Entry 2DPI (X-ray diffraction, 2.30 A resolution); this record covers chains T and A of the 3 polymer chains in the assembly.

[Chain T]
Molecule: 9-nt DNA strand
Sequence (9 nucleotides; each row starts with the number of its first residue):
   839 TXGGGTCCT
Modified / non-standard residues: EDA (3-[2-deoxy-ribofuranosyl]-3H-1,3,4,5a,8-pentaaza-as-indacene-5'-monophosphate) at position 840

[Chain A]
Name: DNA polymerase iota
From: Homo sapiens
Notes: EC 2.7.7.7
UniProtKB: Q9UNA4 (POLI_HUMAN); numbering as in UniProt (aligned over 1-420)
Chain sequence (420 residues; each row starts with the number of its first residue):
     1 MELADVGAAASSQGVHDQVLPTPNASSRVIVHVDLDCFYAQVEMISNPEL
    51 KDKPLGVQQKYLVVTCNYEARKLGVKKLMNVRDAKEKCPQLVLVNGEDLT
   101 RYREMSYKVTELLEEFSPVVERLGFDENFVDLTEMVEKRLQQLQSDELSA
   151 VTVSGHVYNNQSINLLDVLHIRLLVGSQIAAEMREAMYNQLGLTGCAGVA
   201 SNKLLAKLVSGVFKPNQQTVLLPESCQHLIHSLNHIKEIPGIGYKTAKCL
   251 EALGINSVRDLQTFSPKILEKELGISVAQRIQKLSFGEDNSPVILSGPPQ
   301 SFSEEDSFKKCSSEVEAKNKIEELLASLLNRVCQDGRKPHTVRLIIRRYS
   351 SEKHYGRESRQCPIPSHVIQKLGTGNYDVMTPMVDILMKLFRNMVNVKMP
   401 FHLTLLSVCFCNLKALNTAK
Unresolved in the structure: 1-25, 371-378, 395-403, 415-420
Ion coordination: Mg2+ site 1: Asp-34, Leu-35, Asp-126 (together with 2'-deoxycytidine-5'-triphosphate); Mg2+ site 2: Asp-34, Glu-127 (together with 2'-deoxycytidine-5'-triphosphate)
Small-molecule neighbours: 2'-deoxycytidine-5'-triphosphate (DCP): Asp-34, Leu-35, Asp-36, Cys-37, Phe-38, Tyr-39, Gln-59, Val-64, Thr-65, Tyr-68, Arg-71, Lys-77, Leu-78, Asp-126, Glu-127, Lys-214
UniProt features mapped onto this chain:
  - natural variant: Gly-96 (R96G: Large decrease in catalytic activity efficiency which is partially rescued by the presence of Mn(2+) instead Mg(2+); this construct carries the variant)
  - mutagenesis: Met-1 to Ala-25 (Small decrease in catalytic activity efficiency which is partially rescued by the presence of Mn(2+) instead Mg(2+))

[Chain T / chain A interface]
Residue-residue contacts (28):
  DT839(T) with Tyr-61(A), phosphate contact; Leu-62(A), base contact
  EDA_840(T) with Gln-59(A), base contact; Lys-60(A), phosphate contact; Tyr-61(A), phosphate contact; Leu-62(A), sugar contact; Val-64(A), base contact; Lys-309(A), salt bridge to the phosphate
  DG841(T) with Gln-59(A), sugar contact; Lys-60(A), salt bridge to the phosphate; Glu-97(A), phosphate contact; Leu-99(A), phosphate contact; Glu-305(A), base contact; Ser-307(A), hydrogen bond to the phosphate
  DG842(T) with Leu-99(A), sugar contact; Arg-103(A), salt bridge to the phosphate; Ser-303(A), phosphate contact; Glu-304(A), phosphate contact; Glu-305(A), hydrogen bond to the phosphate
  DG843(T) with Arg-103(A), salt bridge to the phosphate; Ser-301(A), sugar contact; Phe-302(A), phosphate contact; Ser-303(A), hydrogen bond to the phosphate; Arg-331(A), salt bridge to the phosphate
  DT844(T) with Pro-299(A), phosphate contact; Gln-300(A), hydrogen bond to the phosphate; Ser-301(A), hydrogen bond to the phosphate
  DC845(T) with Gln-300(A), phosphate contact
Also at the interface, not in a pair above, chain A (21 interface residues in all): Tyr-39, Phe-125, Asp-306

[Overview]
The interface between chain T and chain A involves 7 residues on one side and 21 on the other; the contacts
include 5 hydrogen bonds and 5 salt bridges. Polar contacts include DG841(T)/Ser-307(A), DG842(T)/Glu-305(A)
and DG843(T)/Ser-303(A). 2'-deoxycytidine-5'-triphosphate is bound between chain T and chain A.
Chain T is a 9-nt DNA strand and chain A is DNA polymerase iota (Homo sapiens); the structure, Ternary complex
of hPoli with DNA and dCTP, was determined by X-ray diffraction (same publication as 2DPJ).
